Entry 6PCV (electron microscopy, 3.20 A resolution); this record covers chains A and B of the 3 polymer chains in the assembly.

Chain A:
Name: Phosphatidylinositol (3,4,5) trisphosphate-dependent Rac exchanger 1
Source organism: Homo sapiens
UniProt: A0A2X0SFH1 (A0A2X0SFH1_HUMAN); residue numbers follow UniProt; this construct covers 38-1659
Chain sequence (1635 residues; row label = number of the first residue in the row; note: 37 numbers in that range are skipped by the numbering (no residue carries them; nothing is unmodelled there); numbers below 1 keep their minus sign (Gly-2 is residue -2)):
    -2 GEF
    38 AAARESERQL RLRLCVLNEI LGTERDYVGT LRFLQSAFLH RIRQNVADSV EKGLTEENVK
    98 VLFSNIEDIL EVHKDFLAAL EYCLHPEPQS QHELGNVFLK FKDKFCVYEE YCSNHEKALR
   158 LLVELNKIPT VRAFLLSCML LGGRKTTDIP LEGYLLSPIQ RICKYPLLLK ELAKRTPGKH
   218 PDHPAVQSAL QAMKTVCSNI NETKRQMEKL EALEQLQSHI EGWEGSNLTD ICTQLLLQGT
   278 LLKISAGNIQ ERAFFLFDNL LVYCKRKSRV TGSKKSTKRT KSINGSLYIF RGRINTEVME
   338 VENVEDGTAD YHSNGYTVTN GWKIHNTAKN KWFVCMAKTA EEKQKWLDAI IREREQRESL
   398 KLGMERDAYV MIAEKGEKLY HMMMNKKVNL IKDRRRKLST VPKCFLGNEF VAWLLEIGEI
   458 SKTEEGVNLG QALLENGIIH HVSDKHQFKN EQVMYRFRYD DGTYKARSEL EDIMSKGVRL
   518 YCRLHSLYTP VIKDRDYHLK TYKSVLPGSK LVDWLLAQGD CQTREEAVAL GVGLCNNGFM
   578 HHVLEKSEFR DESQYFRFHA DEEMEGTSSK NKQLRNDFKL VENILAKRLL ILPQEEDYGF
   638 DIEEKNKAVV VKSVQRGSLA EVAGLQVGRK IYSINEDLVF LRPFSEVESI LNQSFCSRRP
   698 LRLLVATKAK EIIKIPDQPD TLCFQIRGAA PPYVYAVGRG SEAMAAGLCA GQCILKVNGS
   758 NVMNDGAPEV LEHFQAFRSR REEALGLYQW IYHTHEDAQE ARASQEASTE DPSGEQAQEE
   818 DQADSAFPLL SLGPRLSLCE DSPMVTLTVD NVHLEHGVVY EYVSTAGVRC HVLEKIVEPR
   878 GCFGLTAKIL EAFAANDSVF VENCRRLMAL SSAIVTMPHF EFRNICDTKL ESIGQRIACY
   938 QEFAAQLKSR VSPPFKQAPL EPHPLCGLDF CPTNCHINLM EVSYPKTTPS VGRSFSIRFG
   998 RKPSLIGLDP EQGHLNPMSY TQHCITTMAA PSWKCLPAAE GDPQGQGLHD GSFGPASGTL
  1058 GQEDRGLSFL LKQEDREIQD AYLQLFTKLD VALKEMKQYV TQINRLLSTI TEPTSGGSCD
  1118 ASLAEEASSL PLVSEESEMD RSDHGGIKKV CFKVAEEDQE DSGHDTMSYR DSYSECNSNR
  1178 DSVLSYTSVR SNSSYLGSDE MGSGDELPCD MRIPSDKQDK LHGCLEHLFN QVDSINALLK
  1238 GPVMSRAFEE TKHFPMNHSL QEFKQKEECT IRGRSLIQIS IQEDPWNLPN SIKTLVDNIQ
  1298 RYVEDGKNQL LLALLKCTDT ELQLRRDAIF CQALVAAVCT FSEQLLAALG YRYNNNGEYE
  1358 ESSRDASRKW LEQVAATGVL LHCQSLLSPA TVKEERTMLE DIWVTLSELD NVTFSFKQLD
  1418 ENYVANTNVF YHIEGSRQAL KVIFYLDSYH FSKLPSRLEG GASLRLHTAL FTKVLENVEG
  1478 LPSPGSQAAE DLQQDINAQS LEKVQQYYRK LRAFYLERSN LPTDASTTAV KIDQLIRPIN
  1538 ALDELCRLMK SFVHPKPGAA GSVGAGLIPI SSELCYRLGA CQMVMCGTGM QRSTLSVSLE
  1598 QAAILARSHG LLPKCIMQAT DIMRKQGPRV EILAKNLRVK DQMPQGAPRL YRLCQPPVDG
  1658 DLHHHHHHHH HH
Not modelled in the structure: -2 to 0, 38-505, 605-609, 804-837, 896-930, 984-1011, 1033-1317, 1519-1526, 1655-1669
Construct notes: expression tag (-2 to 0, 1660-1669)
From the paper describing this entry:
  - catalytic residues: Cys1583, Arg1589, Asp1638
  - mutagenesis - C1583A: unchanged catalytic activity on phospholipid and phosphopeptide

Chain B:
Name: Guanine nucleotide-binding protein G(I)/G(S)/G(T) subunit beta-1
Source organism: Bos taurus
UniProt: P62871 (GBB1_BOVIN); numbering as in UniProt (aligned over 1-340)
Chain sequence (340 residues; each row starts with the number of its first residue):
     1 MSELDQLRQE AEQLKNQIRD ARKACADATL SQITNNIDPV GRIQMRTRRT LRGHLAKIYA
    61 MHWGTDSRLL VSASQDGKLI IWDSYTTNKV HAIPLRSSWV MTCAYAPSGN YVACGGLDNI
   121 CSIYNLKTRE GNVRVSRELA GHTGYLSCCR FLDDNQIVTS SGDTTCALWD IETGQQTTTF
   181 TGHTGDVMSL SLAPDTRLFV SGACDASAKL WDVREGMCRQ TFTGHESDIN AICFFPNGNA
   241 FATGSDDATC RLFDLRADQE LMTYSHDNII CGITSVSFSK SGRLLLAGYD DFNCNVWDAL
   301 KADRAGVLAG HDNRVSCLGV TDDGMAVATG SWDSFLKIWN
Not modelled in the structure: 1
UniProt features mapped onto this chain:
  - modified residue: Ser2 (N-acetylserine), His266 (Phosphohistidine)
From the paper describing this entry:
  - mutagenesis - L4A, D5A, I270A: unchanged catalytic activity with Phosphatidylinositol (3,4,5) trisphosphate-dependent Rac exchanger 1 (chain A)
  - mutagenesis - D5A: unchanged catalytic activity (GEF activity)

Chain A / chain B interface:
Residue-residue contacts - 29 pairs, chain A then chain B:
  Leu617(A) with Phe292(B); Asp312(B); Asn313(B)
  Val618(A) with Phe292(B)
  Asn620(A) with Arg314(B); Trp332(B)
  Asn643(A) with Ile270(B)
  Lys644(A) with Asp267(B); Ile270(B)
  Lys707(A) with Asp186(B)
  Lys1622(A) with Leu55(B); Gln75(B)
  Gln1623(A) with Lys57(B); Asn313(B), hydrogen bond; Trp332(B); Asp333(B)
  Gly1624(A) with Lys57(B)
  Val1627(A) with Gln75(B); Trp99(B), hydrogen bond (backbone-side chain)
  Glu1628(A) with Trp99(B)
  Leu1630(A) with Ser98(B); Trp99(B)
  Ala1631(A) with Trp99(B)
  Leu1634(A) with Ser98(B); Leu117(B), hydrophobic
  Arg1635(A) with Asp118(B)
  Leu1650(A) with Leu55(B)
  Pro1653(A) with Arg52(B)
  Pro1654(A) with Arg52(B)
Also at the interface, not in a pair above, chain A (23 interface residues in all): Asn613, Glu619, Asn755, Cys1651, Gln1652
Also at the interface, not in a pair above, chain B (22 interface residues in all): Arg8, Gly53, His54, Ser97, Phe335
Interface features reported in the paper:
  - interface residues, chain B: Leu55(B), Lys57(B), Trp99(B), Ile270(B)
  - hot spots on chain B (mutagenesis) - W99A, W332A (10-fold): decreased catalytic activity with Phosphatidylinositol (3,4,5) trisphosphate-dependent Rac exchanger 1 (chain A)

Overview:
Chain A and chain B form an interface of 23 and 22 residues respectively, with 2 hydrogen bonds. Among the
polar pairs are Gln1623(A)-Asn313(B) and Val1627(A)-Trp99(B). From the paper: catalytic residues Cys1583(A),
Arg1589(A) and Asp1638(A); W99A and W332A of chain B reduce catalytic activity with Phosphatidylinositol
(3,4,5) trisphosphate-dependent Rac exchanger 1 (chain A); 6 substitutions were tested in all.
Here chain A is Phosphatidylinositol (3,4,5) trisphosphate-dependent Rac exchanger 1 (Homo sapiens) and chain
B is Guanine nucleotide-binding protein G(I)/G(S)/G(T) subunit beta-1 (Bos taurus). Entry 6PCV (Single
Particle Reconstruction of Phosphatidylinositol (3,4,5) trisphosphate-dependent Rac exchanger 1 bound to G
protein beta gamma ...) was determined by electron microscopy.
